PDB entry 7QPB | X-ray diffraction, 2.34 A resolution | chains C and H

# Chain C
Molecule: Isoform I of Ubiquitin-protein ligase E3A
Organism: Homo sapiens
Notes: EC 2.3.2.26
UniProt: Q05086 (UBE3A_HUMAN), isoform Q05086-2; numbering as in UniProt (aligned over 741-852)
Sequence (114 residues; each row starts with the number of its first residue):
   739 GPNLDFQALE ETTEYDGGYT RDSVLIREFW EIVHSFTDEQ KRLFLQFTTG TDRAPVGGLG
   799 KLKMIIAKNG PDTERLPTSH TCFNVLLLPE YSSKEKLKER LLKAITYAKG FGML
Disordered / not traced: 739-740, 847-852
Sequence notes: expression tag (739-740)

# Chain H
Molecule: hybrid foldamer-peptide macrocycle
Sequence (15 residues; row label = number of the first residue in the row):
     1 XXXXGFWRYV YQKXX
Covalently attached groups: covalent link ZY9_1/CCS_14
Modified residues: ZY9 (6-(aminomethyl)pyridine-2-carboxylic acid) at position 1, 9JC (4-(aminomethyl)-8-azanyl-quinoline-2-carbaldehyde) at position 2, ZY9 (6-(aminomethyl)pyridine-2-carboxylic acid) at position 3, 9JV (8-azanyl-4-methoxy-quinoline-2-carboxylic acid) at position 4, CCS (carboxymethylated cysteine) at position 14, GM1 (aminomethylamide) at position 15
What the authors report for this chain:
  - mutagenesis - V10A, Y11A: decreased binding to Isoform I of Ubiquitin-protein ligase E3A (chain C)

# How chain C and chain H interact
Residue-residue contacts (16):
  Tyr-753(C) / Arg-8(H)  hydrogen bond (backbone-side chain)
  Asp-754(C) / Trp-7(H)
  Asp-754(C) / Arg-8(H)  salt bridge
  Asp-754(C) / Tyr-9(H)  hydrogen bond (side chain-backbone)
  Gly-755(C) / Trp-7(H)
  Leu-800(C) / Lys-13(H)  hydrogen bond (backbone-side chain)
  Lys-801(C) / Lys-13(H)  hydrogen bond (backbone-side chain)
  Ile-803(C) / Lys-13(H)
  Ala-805(C) / Trp-7(H)  hydrophobic
  Lys-806(C) / Trp-7(H)
  His-818(C) / Tyr-9(H)  hydrogen bond
  Phe-821(C) / Tyr-9(H)  hydrophobic
  Phe-821(C) / Val-10(H)  hydrophobic
  Phe-821(C) / Lys-13(H)  hydrogen bond (backbone-side chain)
  Phe-821(C) / CCS_14(H)
  Val-823(C) / Tyr-9(H)  hydrophobic
Also at the interface, not in a pair above, chain C (14 interface residues in all): Asn-807, Asn-822, Leu-825
Also at the interface, not in a pair above, chain H (7 interface residues in all): Gln-12
From the paper, about this interface:
  - interface residues, chain H: Lys-13(H)
  - hot spots on chain H (mutagenesis) - W7A, Y9A, Q12A: decreased binding to Isoform I of Ubiquitin-protein ligase E3A (chain C)

# In short
14 residues of chain C face 7 of chain H across their interface; the contacts include 6 hydrogen bonds and 1
salt bridge. Polar pairs include Asp-754(C)/Arg-8(H), Tyr-753(C)/Arg-8(H) and Asp-754(C)/Tyr-9(H). From the
paper: V10A, Y11A and W7A of chain H, among others, reduce binding to Isoform I of Ubiquitin-protein ligase
E3A (chain C); the interface residue Lys-13(H); 5 substitutions were tested in all.
Chain C is Isoform I of Ubiquitin-protein ligase E3A (Homo sapiens) and chain H is hybrid foldamer-peptide
macrocycle; the structure, Catalytic C-lobe of the HECT-type ubiquitin ligase E6AP in complex with a hybrid
foldamer-peptide macrocycle, was determined by X-ray diffraction.
